Entry 9KMH (electron microscopy, 3.50 A resolution); this record covers chains as and at of the 107 polymer chains in the assembly.

Chain as (and at):
Molecule: Major capsid protein
From: Escherichia phage FCWL1
Notes: chain at of this document is another copy of the same molecule, construct and numbering; everything in this record applies to it too
Reference sequence: A0AAX4MTV7 (A0AAX4MTV7_9CAUD); residues 1-319 here = UniProt positions 1-319
Sequence (319 residues; row label = number of the first residue in the row):
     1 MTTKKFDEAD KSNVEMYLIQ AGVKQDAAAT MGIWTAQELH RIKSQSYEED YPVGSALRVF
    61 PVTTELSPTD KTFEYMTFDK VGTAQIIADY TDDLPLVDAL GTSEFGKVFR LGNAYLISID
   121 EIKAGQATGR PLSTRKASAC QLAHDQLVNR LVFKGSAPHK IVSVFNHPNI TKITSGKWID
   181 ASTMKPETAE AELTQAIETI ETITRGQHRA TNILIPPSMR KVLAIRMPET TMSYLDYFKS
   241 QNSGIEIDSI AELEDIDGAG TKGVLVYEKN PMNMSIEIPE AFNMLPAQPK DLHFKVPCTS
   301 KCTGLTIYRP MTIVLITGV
Unresolved in the structure: 1-27 (chain at: 1-28)

Interface between chain as and chain at:
Contacting residue pairs - 72 pairs, chain as then chain at:
  L39(as) with T69(at); K71(at), hydrogen bond (backbone-backbone); T72(at)
  H40(as) with T72(at), hydrogen bond; F73(at); E74(at), salt bridge
  R41(as) with E65(at), hydrogen bond (side chain-backbone); L66(at); S67(at), hydrogen bond; D70(at), salt bridge; T72(at), hydrogen bond (backbone-backbone); F73(at); E74(at), hydrogen bond (backbone-backbone)
  I42(as) with E74(at)
  K43(as) with E65(at), salt bridge; E74(at), hydrogen bond (backbone-backbone); Y308(at), hydrogen bond
  S44(as) with E65(at), hydrogen bond
  Q45(as) with M272(at)
  S46(as) with M76(at); F78(at)
  Y47(as) with M76(at), hydrogen bond (backbone-backbone); T77(at); F78(at), hydrogen bond (backbone-backbone); M272(at), hydrogen bond (side chain-backbone); Y308(at); R309(at)
  E48(as) with F78(at); K80(at), salt bridge
  E49(as) with T77(at); F78(at), hydrogen bond (backbone-backbone); D79(at)
  D50(as) with T204(at); R205(at), salt bridge; Q207(at)
  Y51(as) with D79(at), hydrogen bond; K80(at)
  R110(as) with I86(at); I87(at), hydrogen bond (backbone-backbone)
  L111(as) with Q85(at); I86(at), hydrophobic
  G112(as) with Q85(at), hydrogen bond (backbone-backbone); I87(at)
  N113(as) with T83(at); L94(at); P95(at)
  A114(as) with P95(at), hydrogen bond (backbone-backbone); L96(at); V97(at)
  Y115(as) with L96(at), hydrophobic; V97(at), hydrophobic
  L116(as) with L96(at), hydrophobic
  R135(as) with F78(at)
  K136(as) with V97(at); D98(at), salt bridge
  A139(as) with V81(at); V97(at), hydrophobic
  C140(as) with V97(at), hydrophobic
  A143(as) with T83(at)
  L147(as) with A84(at)
  S218(as) with E198(at)
  K221(as) with E198(at)
  A224(as) with Q241(at)
  R226(as) with E187(at), salt bridge; M227(at), hydrogen bond; Y237(at)
  E229(as) with E229(at)
  T231(as) with T230(at); M232(at); Y237(at)
  S233(as) with Y237(at)
  P297(as) with L94(at), hydrophobic
Other interface residues (no listed pair), chain as (46 interface residues in all): F109, R130, L132, S138, H144, L151, H159, P217, R220, T230, M232, T299
Other interface residues (no listed pair), chain at (44 interface residues in all): Y75, G82, A99, E201, E277

Summary:
46 residues of chain as face 44 of chain at across their interface; the contacts include 18 hydrogen bonds and
7 salt bridges. Polar contacts include H40(as)-E74(at), R41(as)-D70(at) and K43(as)-E65(at).
Chain as and chain at are both Major capsid protein (Escherichia phage FCWL1); the structure, The Composite
Cryo-EM Structure of the Portal Vertex of Bacteriophage FCWL1, was determined by electron microscopy,
deposited together with 9JLF and 9KMG.
